Entry 6VFN (X-ray diffraction, 2.50 A resolution); this record covers chains H and L of the 12 polymer chains in the assembly.

# Chain H (and L)
Protein: Spermidine N1-acetyltransferase
From: Bacillus thuringiensis
Notes: EC 2.3.1.57, 6.3.5.2; chain L of this document is another copy of the same molecule, construct and numbering; everything in this record applies to it too
UniProt: A0A0G3E2X5 (A0A0G3E2X5_BACTU); numbering as in UniProt (aligned over 1-171)
Sequence (171 residues; each row starts with the number of its first residue):
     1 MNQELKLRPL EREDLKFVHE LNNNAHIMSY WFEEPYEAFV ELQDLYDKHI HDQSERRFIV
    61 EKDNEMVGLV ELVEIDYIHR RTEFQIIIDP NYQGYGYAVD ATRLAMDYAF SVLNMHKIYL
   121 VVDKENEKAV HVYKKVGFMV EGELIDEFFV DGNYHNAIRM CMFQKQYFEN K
Unresolved in the structure: 1-3, 171
Small-molecule neighbours:
  - spermine (SPM), molecule 1: Asn22, Met28, Trp31, Glu33, Glu34, Tyr36, Glu37, Glu41
  - spermine (SPM), molecule 2: His49, Ile50, His51, Asp52, Gln53, Glu55, Arg56
What the authors report for this chain:
  - binding site for spermine: Glu41, His49, Ile50, Asp52, Gln53
  - allosteric site: Glu41, Gln53

# Chain H / chain L interface
Residue-residue contacts (35):
  Lys16(H) - Glu13(L)  salt bridge
  His19(H) - Glu11(L)  salt bridge
  Asn23(H) - Pro9(L)
  Glu34(H) - Arg56(L)  salt bridge
  Glu34(H) - Tyr108(L)  hydrogen bond
  Glu34(H) - Val112(L)
  Glu34(H) - Leu113(L)
  Pro35(H) - Tyr108(L)
  Pro35(H) - Val112(L)
  Tyr36(H) - Pro9(L)  hydrophobic
  Tyr36(H) - Leu10(L)
  Tyr36(H) - Arg56(L)
  Tyr36(H) - Arg57(L)  hydrogen bond (side chain-backbone)
  Tyr36(H) - Phe58(L)  hydrophobic
  Tyr36(H) - Tyr108(L)
  Glu37(H) - Pro9(L)
  Glu37(H) - Glu11(L)
  Ala38(H) - Glu11(L)
  Ala38(H) - Tyr46(L)
  Phe39(H) - Glu11(L)  hydrogen bond (backbone-side chain)
  Val40(H) - Arg12(L)
  Val40(H) - Tyr46(L)  hydrophobic
  Val40(H) - Ile50(L)  hydrophobic
  Glu41(H) - Ile50(L)
  Glu41(H) - His51(L)
  Asp44(H) - His51(L)  salt bridge
  Leu45(H) - His51(L)
  Phe149(H) - Phe110(L)
  Phe149(H) - Ser111(L)
  Phe149(H) - Asn114(L)
  Phe149(H) - Gln164(L)
  Asp151(H) - Ser111(L)  hydrogen bond (backbone-backbone)
  Gly152(H) - Ser111(L)  hydrogen bond (backbone-backbone)
  Gly152(H) - Phe168(L)
  Tyr154(H) - Asn114(L)  hydrogen bond
Also at the interface, not in a pair above, chain H (18 interface residues in all): Val150
Also at the interface, not in a pair above, chain L (21 interface residues in all): Gln53, Asp107

# Summary
Chain H and chain L form an interface of 18 and 21 residues respectively; the contacts include 6 hydrogen
bonds and 4 salt bridges. Polar contacts include Lys16(H)-Glu13(L), His19(H)-Glu11(L) and Glu34(H)-Arg56(L).
The paper reports a binding site for spermine at Glu41(H), His49(H) and Ile50(H) among others; an allosteric
site at Glu41(H) and Gln53(H).
Both chains are Spermidine N1-acetyltransferase (Bacillus thuringiensis). Entry 6VFN (Crystal structure of
SpeG allosteric polyamine acetyltransferase from Bacillus thuringiensis in complex with spermine) was
determined by X-ray diffraction (same publication as 6VFM).
